1ZTT - chains B and A of the 3 polymer chains in the assembly; structure by X-ray diffraction, 1.85 A resolution.

== Chain B ==
Molecule: 8-nt DNA strand
Sequence (8 nucleotides; row label = number of the first residue in the row):
     1 CTTAATTC
Ligand contacts: netropsin (NT): DA4, DA5, DT6, DT7, DC8
What the authors report for this chain:
  - binding site for netropsin: DA4, DA5, DT6, DT7
  - conformationally variable residues: DT3, DA4

== Chain A ==
Protein: Reverse transcriptase
From: Moloney murine leukemia virus
Notes: EC 2.7.7.49; fragment: RT catalytic fragment
UniProt: P03355 (POL_MLVMO); residues 24-278 here correspond to UniProt positions 144-398 (UniProt number = residue number + 120)
Chain sequence (255 residues; numbered 24 to 278; the number before each row is that of its first residue):
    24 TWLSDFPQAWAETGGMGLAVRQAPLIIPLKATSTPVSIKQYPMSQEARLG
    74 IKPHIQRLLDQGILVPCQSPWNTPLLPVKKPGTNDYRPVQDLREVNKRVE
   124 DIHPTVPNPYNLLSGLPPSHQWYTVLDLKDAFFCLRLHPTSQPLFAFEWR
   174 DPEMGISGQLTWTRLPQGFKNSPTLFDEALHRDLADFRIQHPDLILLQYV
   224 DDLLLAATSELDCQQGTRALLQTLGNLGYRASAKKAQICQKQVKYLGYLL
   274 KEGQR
What the authors report for this chain:
  - binding site for the 8-nt DNA strand: Asp-114, Leu-115, Arg-116, Gly-191
  - binding site for the 8-nt DNA strand (chain B): Tyr-64, Arg-116

== Interface between chain B and chain A ==
Pairs across the interface (5; chain B residue first):
  DC1(B) / Tyr-64(A)  hydrogen bond to the base
  DT2(B) / Tyr-64(A)  sugar contact
  DT2(B) / Arg-116(A)  hydrogen bond to the base
  DT3(B) / Arg-116(A)  hydrogen bond to the sugar
  DA4(B) / Lys-120(A)  salt bridge to the phosphate
Also at the interface, not in a pair above, chain A (4 interface residues in all): Leu-99
From the paper, about this interface:
  - specific contacts: Tyr-64(A)/DT2(B), Arg-116(A)/DT3(B), Arg-116(A)/DT2(B)

== In short ==
The chain B/chain A interface involves 4 residues from each chain; the contacts include 3 hydrogen bonds and 1
salt bridge. Polar contacts include DC1(B)/Tyr-64(A), DT2(B)/Arg-116(A) and DT3(B)/Arg-116(A). The authors
report contacts between Tyr-64(A) and DT2(B), Arg-116(A) and DT3(B) and Arg-116(A) and DT2(B). From the paper:
a binding site for netropsin at DA4(B), DA5(B) and DT6(B) among others; a binding site for the 8-nt DNA strand
at Asp-114(A), Leu-115(A) and Arg-116(A) among others.
Chain B is an 8-nt DNA strand and chain A is Reverse transcriptase (Moloney murine leukemia virus); the
structure, Netropsin bound to d(CTTAATTCGAATTAAG) in complex with MMLV RT catalytic fragment, was determined
by X-ray diffraction together with 1ZTW from the same study.
